4QWL - chains S and T of the 28 polymer chains in the assembly; structure by X-ray diffraction, 2.60 A resolution.

== Chain S ==
Molecule: Proteasome subunit alpha type-6
Source organism: Saccharomyces cerevisiae
UniProt: P40302 (PSA6_YEAST); residues 0-233 here correspond to UniProt positions 1-234 (UniProt number = residue number + 1)
Amino-acid sequence (234 residues; each row starts with the number of its first residue; numbering starts at 0):
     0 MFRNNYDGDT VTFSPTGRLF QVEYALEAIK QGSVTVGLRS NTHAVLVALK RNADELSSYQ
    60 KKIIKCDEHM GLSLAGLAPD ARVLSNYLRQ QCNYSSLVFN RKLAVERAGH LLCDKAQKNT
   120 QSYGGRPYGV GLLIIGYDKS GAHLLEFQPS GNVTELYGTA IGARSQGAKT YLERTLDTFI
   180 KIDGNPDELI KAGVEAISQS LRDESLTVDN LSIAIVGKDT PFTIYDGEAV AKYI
Not modelled in the structure: 0-2
Curated features (UniProtKB/Swiss-Prot):
  - modified residue: Ser13 (Phosphoserine)
  - cross-link: Lys190 (Glycyl lysine isopeptide (Lys-Gly) (interchain with G-Cter in ubiquitin))

== Chain T ==
Molecule: Probable proteasome subunit alpha type-7
Source organism: Saccharomyces cerevisiae
UniProt: P21242 (PSA7_YEAST); residues -3 to 284 here correspond to UniProt positions 1-288 (UniProt number = residue number + 4)
Amino-acid sequence (288 residues; row label = number of the first residue in the row; numbers below 1 keep their minus sign (Met-3 is residue -3)):
    -3 MTSIGTGYDL SNSVFSPDGR NFQVEYAVKA VENGTTSIGI KCNDGVVFAV EKLITSKLLV
    57 PQKNVKIQVV DRHIGCVYSG LIPDGRHLVN RGREEAASFK KLYKTPIPIP AFADRLGQYV
   117 QAHTLYNSVR PFGVSTIFGG VDKNGAHLYM LEPSGSYWGY KGAATGKGRQ SAKAELEKLV
   177 DHHPEGLSAR EAVKQAAKII YLAHEDNKEK DFELEISWCS LSETNGLHKF VKGDLLQEAI
   237 DFAQKEINGD DDEDEDDSDN VMSSDDENAP VATNANATTD QEGDIHLE
Not modelled in the structure: -3 to 1, 245-284
Curated features (UniProtKB/Swiss-Prot):
  - modified residue: Thr-2 (N-acetylthreonine)

== Interface between chain S and chain T ==
Pairs across the interface (63; chain S residue first):
  Asn4(S) with Leu6(T)
  Tyr5(S) with Asp5(T), hydrogen bond; Leu6(T), hydrophobic
  Thr9(S) with Arg126(T)
  Val10(S) with Gln19(T); Asn123(T); Ser124(T); Val125(T); Arg126(T)
  Thr11(S) with Leu6(T); Gln19(T)
  Phe12(S) with Gln19(T), hydrogen bond (backbone-side chain); Tyr22(T); Ala23(T), hydrophobic; Leu77(T), hydrophobic; Arg126(T); Pro127(T)
  Ser13(S) with Tyr22(T)
  Pro14(S) with Tyr22(T), hydrophobic; Lys25(T)
  Thr15(S) with Lys25(T)
  Gly16(S) with Tyr22(T); Lys25(T); Ala26(T)
  Leu18(S) with Leu77(T), hydrophobic; Arg126(T)
  His109(S) with Arg82(T)
  Cys112(S) with Arg82(T)
  Asp113(S) with Arg82(T), salt bridge; Asn86(T)
  Gln116(S) with Pro79(T); Asp80(T); His83(T), hydrogen bond; Arg126(T)
  Thr119(S) with Arg126(T), hydrogen bond (backbone-side chain)
  Gln120(S) with Val125(T); Arg126(T), hydrogen bond (backbone-backbone); Pro127(T); Phe128(T)
  Ser121(S) with Ser124(T)
  Tyr122(S) with Ser124(T), hydrogen bond (backbone-backbone)
  Ser149(S) with Pro79(T)
  Gly150(S) with Pro79(T)
  Asn151(S) with Ile78(T); Pro79(T)
  Thr153(S) with Leu55(T); Asn60(T)
  Glu154(S) with Val56(T); Lys59(T); Asn60(T), hydrogen bond (backbone-side chain)
  Leu155(S) with Leu54(T); Leu55(T), hydrophobic; Val56(T)
  Tyr156(S) with Leu54(T), hydrogen bond (backbone-backbone); Leu55(T); Val56(T); Pro57(T)
  Gly157(S) with Leu54(T)
  Lys168(S) with Leu54(T)
  Leu171(S) with Leu54(T)
  Glu172(S) with Ser52(T), hydrogen bond; Lys53(T), hydrogen bond (side chain-backbone)
  Leu175(S) with Lys53(T)
Other interface residues (no listed pair), chain S (36 interface residues in all): Arg38, Glu105, Lys117, His142, Val152
Other interface residues (no listed pair), chain T (30 interface residues in all): His119, Gly129

== Summary ==
Chain S and chain T form an interface of 36 and 30 residues respectively, with 10 hydrogen bonds and 1 salt
bridge. Among the polar pairs are Asp113(S)-Arg82(T), Tyr5(S)-Asp5(T) and Phe12(S)-Gln19(T).
Here chain S is Proteasome subunit alpha type-6 and chain T is Probable proteasome subunit alpha type-7, both
from Saccharomyces cerevisiae. Entry 4QWL (yCP beta5-A50V mutant in complex with carfilzomib) was determined
by X-ray diffraction together with 4QUX, 4QUY, 4QV0, 4QV1, 4QV3, 4QV4 and 42 further entries from the same
study.
